9H2H - chains B and E of the 22 polymer chains in the assembly; structure by electron microscopy, 6.10 A resolution (low resolution: residue-level contacts below are approximate; hydrogen-bond / salt-bridge calls are withheld).

[Chain B]
Name: Protein AC54
Organism: Autographa californica nucleopolyhedrovirus
UniProtKB: P41458 (AC54_NPVAC); residue numbers follow UniProt; this construct covers 1-365
Amino-acid sequence (365 residues; each row starts with the number of its first residue):
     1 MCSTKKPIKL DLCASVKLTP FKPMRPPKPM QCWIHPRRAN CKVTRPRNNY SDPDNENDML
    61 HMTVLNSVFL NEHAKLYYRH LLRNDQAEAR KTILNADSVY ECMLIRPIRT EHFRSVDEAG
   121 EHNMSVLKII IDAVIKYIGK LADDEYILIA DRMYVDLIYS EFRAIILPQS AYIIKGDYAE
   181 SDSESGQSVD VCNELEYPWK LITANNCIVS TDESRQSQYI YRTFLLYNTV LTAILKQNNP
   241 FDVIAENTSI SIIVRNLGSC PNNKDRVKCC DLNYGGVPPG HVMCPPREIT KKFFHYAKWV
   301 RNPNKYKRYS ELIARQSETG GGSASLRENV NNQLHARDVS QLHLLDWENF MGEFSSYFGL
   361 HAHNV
Unresolved in the structure: 1-6, 185-189, 318-334
Disulfide bonds: Cys192-Cys207
From the paper describing this entry:
  - self-association interface (contacts with another copy of this molecule): Lys22 to Arg25
  - binding site for the 58-nt DNA strand (chain E): Arg45, Arg47, Arg255, Lys298, Lys305, Lys307, Arg308

[Chain E]
Molecule: 58-nt DNA strand
Organism: Autographa californica nucleopolyhedrovirus
Sequence (58 nucleotides; numbered 1 to 58; the number before each row is that of its first residue):
     1 TATTCCAAAC GTTAAAACCT TTAGGAGAAG TAAAACAAAA AAAAATTTAA TTAAATGG

[Interface between chain B and chain E]
Pairs across the interface (9; chain B residue first):
  Arg255(B) - DG27(E)
  Arg255(B) - DA28(E)
  Lys305(B) - DA17(E)
  Lys305(B) - DC18(E)
  Lys307(B) - DA17(E)
  Lys307(B) - DC18(E)
  Lys307(B) - DC19(E)
  Arg308(B) - DC18(E)
  Arg308(B) - DC19(E)

[Summary]
The interface between chain B and chain E involves 4 residues on one side and 5 on the other. From the paper:
a binding site for the 58-nt DNA strand (chain E) at Arg45(B), Arg47(B) and Arg255(B) among others; a
self-association interface involving Lys22(B).
Chain B is Protein AC54 and chain E is a 58-nt DNA strand, both from Autographa californica
nucleopolyhedrovirus; the structure, AcMNPV apical cap - composite map of the C2 plug, was determined by
electron microscopy (same publication as 9H2A, 9H2B, 9H2C, 9H2J and 9H2K).
